Entry 5XIW (X-ray diffraction, 2.90 A resolution); this record covers chains B and C of the 6 polymer chains in the assembly.

# Chain B
Protein: Tubulin beta chain
Source organism: Sus scrofa
UniProtKB: A0A287AGU7 (A0A287AGU7_PIG); residues 1-445 here = UniProt positions 1-445
Sequence (445 residues; each row starts with the number of its first residue):
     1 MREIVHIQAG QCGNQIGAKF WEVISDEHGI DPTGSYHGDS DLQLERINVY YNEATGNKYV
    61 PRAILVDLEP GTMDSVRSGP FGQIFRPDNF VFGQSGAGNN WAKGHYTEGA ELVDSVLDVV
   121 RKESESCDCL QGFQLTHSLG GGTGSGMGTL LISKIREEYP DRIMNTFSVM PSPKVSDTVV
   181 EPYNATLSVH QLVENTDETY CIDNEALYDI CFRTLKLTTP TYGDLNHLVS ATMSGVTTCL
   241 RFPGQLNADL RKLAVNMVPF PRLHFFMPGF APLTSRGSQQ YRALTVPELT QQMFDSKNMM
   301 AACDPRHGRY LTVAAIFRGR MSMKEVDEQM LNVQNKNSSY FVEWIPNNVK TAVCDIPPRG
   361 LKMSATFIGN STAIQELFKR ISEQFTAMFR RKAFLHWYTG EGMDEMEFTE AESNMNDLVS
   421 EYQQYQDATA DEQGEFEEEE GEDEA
Unresolved in the structure: 429-445
Metal / ion sites: Mg2+: Gln11, Asp177 (together with GDP)
Residues lining bound ligands:
  - GDP (guanosine-5'-diphosphate): Ala9, Gly10, Gln11, Cys12, Gln15, Ile16, Asp67, Ala97, Asn99, Ser138, Gly140, Gly141, Gly142, Thr143, Gly144, Val169, Pro171, Val175, Asp177, Glu181, Asn204, Leu207, Tyr222, Leu225, Asn226
  - colchicine (LOC; N-[(7S)-1,2,3,10-tetramethoxy-9-oxo-6,7-dihydro-5H-benzo[d]heptalen-7-yl]ethanamide): Val236, Cys239, Leu240, Leu246, Ala248, Asp249, Lys252, Leu253, Asn256, Met257, Thr312, Val313, Ala314, Ala315, Ile316, Asn348, Lys350, Thr351, Ala352, Ile368

# Chain C
Protein: Tubulin alpha-1B chain
Source organism: Sus scrofa
UniProtKB: Q2XVP4 (TBA1B_PIG); residue numbers follow UniProt; this construct covers 1-451
Sequence (451 residues; row label = number of the first residue in the row):
     1 MRECISIHVG QAGVQIGNAC WELYCLEHGI QPDGQMPSDK TIGGGDDSFN TFFSETGAGK
    61 HVPRAVFVDL EPTVIDEVRT GTYRQLFHPE QLITGKEDAA NNYARGHYTI GKEIIDLVLD
   121 RIRKLADQCT GLQGFLVFHS FGGGTGSGFT SLLMERLSVD YGKKSKLEFS IYPAPQVSTA
   181 VVEPYNSILT THTTLEHSDC AFMVDNEAIY DICRRNLDIE RPTYTNLNRL ISQIVSSITA
   241 SLRFDGALNV DLTEFQTNLV PYPRIHFPLA TYAPVISAEK AYHEQLSVAE ITNACFEPAN
   301 QMVKCDPRHG KYMACCLLYR GDVVPKDVNA AIATIKTKRS IQFVDWCPTG FKVGINYQPP
   361 TVVPGGDLAK VQRAVCMLSN TTAIAEAWAR LDHKFDLMYA KRAFVHWYVG EGMEEGEFSE
   421 AREDMAALEK DYEEVGVDSV EGEGEEEGEE Y
Unresolved in the structure: 441-451
Swiss-Prot annotation at these positions:
  - motif: Met1 to Cys4 (MREC motif)
  - active site: Glu254
  - binding site (GTP): Gly10, Gln11, Ala12, Gln15, Glu71, Ala99, Ser140, Gly143, Gly144, Thr145, Gly146, Thr179, Glu183, Asn206, Tyr224, Asn228, Leu252
  - binding site (Mg(2+)): Glu71
  - site: Tyr451 (Involved in polymerization)
  - modified residue: Lys40 (N6,N6,N6-trimethyllysine), Ser48 (Phosphoserine), Ser232 (Phosphoserine), Tyr282 (3'-nitrotyrosine), Arg339 (Omega-N-methylarginine), Ser439 (Phosphoserine), Glu443 (5-glutamyl polyglutamate), Glu445 (5-glutamyl polyglutamate), Tyr451 (3'-nitrotyrosine)
  - cross-link (Glycyl lysine isopeptide (Lys-Gly)): Lys326 (interchain with G-Cter in ubiquitin), Lys370 (interchain with G-Cter in ubiquitin)
Metal / ion sites: Ca2+: Asp39, Thr41, Gly44, Glu55
Residues lining bound ligands:
  - GTP (guanosine-5'-triphosphate): Gly10, Gln11, Ala12, Gln15, Ile16, Asp69, Asp98, Ala99, Ala100, Asn101, Ser140, Gly142, Gly143, Gly144, Thr145, Gly146, Ile171, Pro173, Val177, Ser178, Thr179, Glu183, Asn206, Tyr224, Asn228, Ile231
  - colchicine (LOC; N-[(7S)-1,2,3,10-tetramethoxy-9-oxo-6,7-dihydro-5H-benzo[d]heptalen-7-yl]ethanamide): Asn101, Ser178, Thr179, Ala180, Val181
Reported in the primary citation:
  - binding site for colchicine: Val181

# How chain B and chain C interact
Pairs across the interface (38; chain B residue first):
  Gln94(B) with Met1(C)
  Ser95(B) with Arg2(C)
  Asn99(B) with Glu254(C), hydrogen bond
  Asp177(B) with Lys352(C), hydrogen bond (backbone-side chain)
  Thr178(B) with Glu254(C); Asn258(C)
  Val179(B) with Asn258(C), hydrogen bond (backbone-side chain); Pro348(C), hydrophobic
  Val180(B) with Thr257(C)
  Thr219(B) with Lys326(C); Asn329(C)
  Ala387(B) with Trp346(C)
  Met388(B) with Trp346(C)
  Arg390(B) with Asp345(C), salt bridge; Ser439(C), hydrogen bond
  Arg391(B) with Tyr262(C), hydrogen bond (backbone-side chain); Asp345(C), salt bridge; Trp346(C); Glu434(C), hydrogen bond (side chain-backbone); Val435(C); Val437(C), hydrogen bond (side chain-backbone); Asp438(C); Ser439(C), hydrogen bond
  Lys392(B) with Tyr262(C)
  Ala393(B) with Tyr262(C); Trp346(C), hydrophobic
  Phe394(B) with Thr257(C); Asn258(C); Val260(C); Pro261(C), hydrogen bond (backbone-backbone); Trp346(C), hydrophobic
  His396(B) with Val260(C), hydrogen bond (side chain-backbone); Pro261(C); Tyr262(C); Pro263(C)
  Trp397(B) with Gln256(C); Thr257(C), hydrogen bond (side chain-backbone); Val260(C), hydrogen bond (side chain-backbone)
Interface residues without a listed pair, chain B (19 interface residues in all): Gly98, Leu395
Interface residues without a listed pair, chain C (23 interface residues in all): Met313, Cys347

# Summary
19 residues of chain B and 23 residues of chain C are in contact, with 12 hydrogen bonds and 2 salt bridges.
Polar pairs include Arg390(B)-Asp345(C), Arg391(B)-Asp345(C) and Asn99(B)-Glu254(C). Chain B binds GDP and
colchicine. Chain C binds GTP and colchicine. The paper reports a binding site for colchicine at Val181(C).
Here chain B is Tubulin beta chain and chain C is Tubulin alpha-1B chain, both from Sus scrofa. Entry 5XIW
(Crystal structure of T2R-TTL-Colchicine complex) was determined by X-ray diffraction together with 5YL2,
5YLJ, 5YLS and 5XP3 from the same study.
